PDB entry 1IL5 | X-ray diffraction, 2.80 A resolution | chain A

[Chain A]
Name: Ricin A chain
Organism: Ricinus communis
Notes: EC 3.2.2.22
Reference sequence: P02879 (RICI_RICCO); residues 1-267 here correspond to UniProt positions 36-302 (UniProt number = residue number + 35)
Sequence (267 residues; each row starts with the number of its first residue):
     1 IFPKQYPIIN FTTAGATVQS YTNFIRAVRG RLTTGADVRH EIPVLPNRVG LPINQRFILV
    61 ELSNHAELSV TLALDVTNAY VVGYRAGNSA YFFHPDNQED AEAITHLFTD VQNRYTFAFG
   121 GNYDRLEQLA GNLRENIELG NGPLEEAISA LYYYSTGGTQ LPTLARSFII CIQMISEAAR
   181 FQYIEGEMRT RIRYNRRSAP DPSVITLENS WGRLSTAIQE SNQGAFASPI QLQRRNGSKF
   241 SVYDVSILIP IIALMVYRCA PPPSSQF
Unresolved in the structure: 39, 264-265
Small-molecule neighbours: 2,4-diamino-4,6-dihydroxypyrimidine (DDP): Asn78, Tyr80, Gly121, Asn122, Tyr123, Arg180, Trp211
Reported in the primary citation:
  - conformationally variable residues (order/disorder transition): Arg39, His40, Glu41, Thr159, Asn222, Gln223
  - binding site for 2,4-diamino-4,6-dihydroxypyrimidine: Tyr80
  - catalytic residues: Glu177, Arg180 (citing earlier work)

[Summary]
Ligands of chain A: 2,4-diamino-4,6-dihydroxypyrimidine. From the paper: catalytic residues Glu177 and Arg180;
a binding site for 2,4-diamino-4,6-dihydroxypyrimidine at Tyr80.
Chain A is Ricin A chain (Ricinus communis); the structure, Structure of ricin A chain bound with inhibitor
2,5-diamino-4,6-dihydroxypyrimidine (ddp), was determined by X-ray diffraction (same publication as 1IL3, 1IL4
and 1IL9).
